5JDI - chains A and B of the 4 polymer chains in the assembly; structure by X-ray diffraction, 1.38 A resolution.

== Chain A (and B) ==
Name: Pteridine reductase
From: Trypanosoma brucei brucei
Notes: chain B of this document is another copy of the same molecule, construct and numbering; everything in this record applies to it too
UniProt: O76290 (O76290_TRYBB); numbering as in UniProt (aligned over 1-268)
Amino-acid sequence (288 residues; numbered -19 to 268; the number before each row is that of its first residue; numbers below 1 keep their minus sign (Met-19 is residue -19)):
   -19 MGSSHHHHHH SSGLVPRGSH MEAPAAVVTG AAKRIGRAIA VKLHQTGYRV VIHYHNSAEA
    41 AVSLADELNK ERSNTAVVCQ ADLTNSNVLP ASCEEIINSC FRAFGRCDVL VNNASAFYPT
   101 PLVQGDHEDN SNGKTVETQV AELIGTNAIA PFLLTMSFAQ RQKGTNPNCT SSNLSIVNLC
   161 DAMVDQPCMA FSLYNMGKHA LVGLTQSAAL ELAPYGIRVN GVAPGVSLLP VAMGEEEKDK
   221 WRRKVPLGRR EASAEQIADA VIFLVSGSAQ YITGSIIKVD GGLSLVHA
Not modelled in the structure: -19 to 1, 105-113, 143-151 (chain B: -19 to 1, 104-113, 143-152)
Differences from the reference sequence: initiating methionine (-19); expression tag (-18 to 0)
Small-molecule neighbours:
  - cofactor (6JO; 3,6-dihydroxy-2-(3-hydroxyphenyl)-4H-1-benzopyran-4-one): Arg14, Ser95, Phe97, Asp161, Met163, Tyr174, Gly205, Val206, Ser207, Leu208, Leu209, Pro210, Trp221
  - NADP (NAP; NADP nicotinamide-adenine-dinucleotide phosphate): Gly10, Lys13, Arg14, Ile15, Gly16, His33, Tyr34, His35, Asn36, Ser37, Ala61, Asp62, Leu63, Thr64, Asn93, Ala94, Ser95, Ala96, Thr126, Asn127, Leu159, Cys160, Asp161, Tyr174, Lys178, Pro204, Gly205, Val206, Ser207, Leu208
From the paper describing this entry:
  - binding site for cofactor: Arg14, Ser95, Phe97, Asp161, Gly205, Val206, Leu208, Leu209, Trp221

== Interface between chain A and chain B ==
Pairs across the interface - 57 pairs, chain A then chain B:
  Gln186(A) - Leu265(B)
  Leu190(A) - Pro226(B)  hydrophobic
  Leu190(A) - Gly262(B)
  Leu190(A) - Leu265(B)
  Leu190(A) - Val266(B)  hydrophobic
  Ala193(A) - Pro226(B)
  Ala193(A) - Leu227(B)
  Val206(A) - Tyr251(B)  hydrogen bond (backbone-side chain)
  Val225(A) - Tyr251(B)
  Pro226(A) - Leu190(B)  hydrophobic
  Pro226(A) - Ala193(B)
  Leu227(A) - Ala193(B)
  Leu227(A) - Arg198(B)
  Leu227(A) - Gln250(B)
  Leu227(A) - Tyr251(B)
  Arg230(A) - Tyr251(B)  hydrogen bond (backbone-side chain)
  Glu231(A) - Tyr251(B)
  Ala232(A) - Tyr251(B)  hydrogen bond (backbone-side chain)
  Gln236(A) - Tyr251(B)
  Asp239(A) - Ser248(B)
  Phe243(A) - Phe243(B)  hydrophobic
  Ser248(A) - Asp239(B)
  Gln250(A) - Leu227(B)
  Gln250(A) - Gln236(B)  hydrogen bond
  Tyr251(A) - Val206(B)  hydrogen bond (side chain-backbone)
  Tyr251(A) - Val225(B)
  Tyr251(A) - Leu227(B)
  Tyr251(A) - Arg230(B)  hydrogen bond (side chain-backbone)
  Tyr251(A) - Glu231(B)
  Tyr251(A) - Ala232(B)  hydrogen bond (side chain-backbone)
  Tyr251(A) - Gln236(B)
  Tyr251(A) - Val259(B)
  Tyr251(A) - Asp260(B)
  Tyr251(A) - Gly261(B)  hydrogen bond (backbone-backbone)
  Ile252(A) - Lys258(B)
  Ile252(A) - Val259(B)  hydrophobic
  Thr253(A) - Leu227(B)
  Thr253(A) - Asp260(B)
  Thr253(A) - Gly261(B)
  Thr253(A) - Gly262(B)
  Gly254(A) - Lys258(B)  hydrogen bond (backbone-side chain)
  Gly254(A) - Leu265(B)
  Ser255(A) - Lys258(B)  hydrogen bond (side chain-backbone)
  Ile257(A) - Ile257(B)  hydrophobic
  Lys258(A) - Ile252(B)
  Lys258(A) - Gly254(B)  hydrogen bond (side chain-backbone)
  Lys258(A) - Ser255(B)  hydrogen bond (backbone-side chain)
  Val259(A) - Tyr251(B)
  Asp260(A) - Tyr251(B)
  Asp260(A) - Thr253(B)
  Gly261(A) - Tyr251(B)  hydrogen bond (backbone-backbone)
  Gly261(A) - Thr253(B)
  Gly262(A) - Leu190(B)
  Gly262(A) - Thr253(B)
  Leu265(A) - Gln186(B)
  Leu265(A) - Leu190(B)
  Leu265(A) - Gly254(B)
Other interface residues (no listed pair), chain A (33 interface residues in all): Ala189, Pro194, Arg198, Ala240, Gly247, Val266
Other interface residues (no listed pair), chain B (33 interface residues in all): Ala189, Pro194, Ala240, Gly247

== Overview ==
The chain A/chain B interface involves 33 residues from each chain, with 13 hydrogen bonds. Among the polar
pairs are Val206(A)-Tyr251(B), Arg230(A)-Tyr251(B) and Ala232(A)-Tyr251(B). Chain A binds NADP and cofactor.
The paper reports a binding site for cofactor at Arg14(A), Ser95(A) and Phe97(A) among others.
Chain A and chain B are both Pteridine reductase (Trypanosoma brucei brucei); the structure, Trypanosoma
brucei PTR1 in complex with cofactor and inhibitor NMT-H024 (compound 2), was determined by X-ray diffraction
(same publication as 5JCJ, 5JCX and 5JDC).
